Entry 6MU3 (X-ray diffraction, 2.33 A resolution); this record covers chains L and K of the 4 polymer chains in the assembly.

Chain L (and K):
Name: Fab 2G12, light chain
Source organism: Homo sapiens
Notes: chain K of this document is another copy of the same molecule, construct and numbering; everything in this record applies to it too
Reference sequence: P0DOX7 (IGK_HUMAN); residues 110-213 carry their UniProt numbers (104 of 213 residues fall inside the UniProt entry; the rest is not from it)
Amino-acid sequence (213 residues; numbered 1 to 213; the number before each row is that of its first residue):
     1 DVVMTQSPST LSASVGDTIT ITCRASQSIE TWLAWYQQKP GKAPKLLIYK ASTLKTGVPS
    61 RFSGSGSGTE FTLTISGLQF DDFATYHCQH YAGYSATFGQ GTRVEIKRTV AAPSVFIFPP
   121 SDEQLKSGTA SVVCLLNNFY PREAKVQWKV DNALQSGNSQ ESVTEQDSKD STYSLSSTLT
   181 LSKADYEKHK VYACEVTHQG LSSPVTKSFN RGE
Unresolved in the structure: 1, 213
Cystine bridges: C23-C88, C134-C194

How chain L and chain K interact:
Contacting residue pairs (5; chain L residue first):
  K126(L) - K183(K)
  S127(L) - S127(K)
  S127(L) - G128(K)
  G128(L) - S127(K)
  K183(L) - K126(K)

Overview:
Chain L and chain K each contribute 4 residues to their interface.
Both chains are Fab 2G12, light chain (Homo sapiens). Entry 6MU3 (Anti-HIV-1 Fab 2G12 + Man7 re-refinement)
was determined by X-ray diffraction together with 6MSY, 6MNF and 6MUB from the same study.
